7JVK - chains C and D of the 4 polymer chains in the assembly; structure by X-ray diffraction, 2.20 A resolution.

# Chain C (and D)
Name: L-ornithine N(5)-monooxygenase
From: Neosartorya fumigata
Notes: EC 1.14.13.196; chain D of this document is another copy of the same molecule, construct and numbering; everything in this record applies to it too
Reference sequence: E9QYP0 (SIDA_ASPFU); residues 1-501 here = UniProt positions 1-501
Chain sequence (501 residues; numbered 1 to 501; the number before each row is that of its first residue):
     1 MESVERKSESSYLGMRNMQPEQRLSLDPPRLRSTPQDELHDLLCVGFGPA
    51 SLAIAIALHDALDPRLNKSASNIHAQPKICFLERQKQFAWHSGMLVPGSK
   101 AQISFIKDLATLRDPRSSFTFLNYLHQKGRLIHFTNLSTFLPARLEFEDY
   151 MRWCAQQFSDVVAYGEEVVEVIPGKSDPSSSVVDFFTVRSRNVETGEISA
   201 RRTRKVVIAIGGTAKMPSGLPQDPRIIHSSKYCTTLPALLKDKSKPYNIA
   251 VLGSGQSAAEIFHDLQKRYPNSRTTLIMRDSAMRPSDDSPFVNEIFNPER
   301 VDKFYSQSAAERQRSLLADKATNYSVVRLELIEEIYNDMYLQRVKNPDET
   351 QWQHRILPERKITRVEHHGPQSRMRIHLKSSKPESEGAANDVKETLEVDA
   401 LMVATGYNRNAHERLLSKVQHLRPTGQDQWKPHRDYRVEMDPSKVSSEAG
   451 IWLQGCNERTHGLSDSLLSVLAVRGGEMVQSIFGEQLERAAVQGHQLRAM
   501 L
Disordered / not traced: 1-29, 177-180, 384-393, 490-501 (chain D: 1-29, 383-393, 489-501)
Construct notes: engineered mutation Ala-101 (Met in E9QYP0)
Metal / ion sites: Ca2+: Ser-138 (shared with Asp-288(D) of chain D)
Small-molecule neighbours: FAD (flavin-adenine dinucleotide): Val-45, Gly-46, Phe-47, Gly-48, Pro-49, Ala-50, Leu-82, Glu-83, Arg-84, Gln-85, Trp-90, His-91, Met-94, Arg-144, Glu-166, Glu-167, Val-168, Ala-209, Ile-210, Gly-211, Gly-212, Ser-257, Tyr-324, Gly-406, Tyr-407, Arg-409, Leu-415, Gly-455, Ser-466, Leu-467, Leu-468
Curated features (UniProtKB/Swiss-Prot):
  - binding site (FAD): Glu-83 to His-91, Gln-102, Val-168, Ser-466 to Leu-468
  - binding site (substrate): Lys-107, Asn-293 to Phe-296, Asn-323, Ser-469
  - binding site (NADP(+)): Ser-254 to Ser-257, Arg-279, Asn-323 to Ser-325
What the authors report for this chain:
  - mutagenesis - M101A: unchanged binding to L-Orn
  - mutagenesis - M101A: unchanged binding to NADPH
  - mutagenesis - M101A: unchanged catalytic activity on NADPH
  - mutagenesis - M101A (2-fold): decreased catalytic activity on hydrogen peroxide
  - mutagenesis - M101A: decreased catalytic activity on L-Orn
  - binding site for flavin-adenine dinucleotide: Tyr-324

# Interface between chain C and chain D
Pairs across the interface (48; chain C residue first):
  Arg-65(C) / Arg-65(D)
  Arg-65(C) / Leu-66(D)
  Arg-65(C) / Arg-116(D)  hydrogen bond (side chain-backbone)
  Ser-104(C) / Thr-135(D)
  Ile-106(C) / Thr-135(D)
  Thr-111(C) / Leu-131(D)
  Leu-112(C) / His-126(D)
  Leu-112(C) / Leu-131(D)  hydrophobic
  Arg-113(C) / His-126(D)  hydrogen bond (backbone-side chain)
  Pro-115(C) / Pro-115(D)
  Pro-115(C) / Leu-122(D)
  Pro-115(C) / Asn-123(D)
  Pro-115(C) / His-126(D)
  Pro-115(C) / Leu-131(D)  hydrophobic
  Arg-116(C) / Arg-116(D)
  Arg-116(C) / Asn-123(D)
  Leu-122(C) / Thr-111(D)
  Leu-122(C) / Pro-115(D)
  Asn-123(C) / Pro-115(D)
  Asn-123(C) / Arg-116(D)
  His-126(C) / Leu-112(D)
  His-126(C) / Arg-113(D)  hydrogen bond (side chain-backbone)
  His-126(C) / Pro-115(D)
  Leu-131(C) / Thr-111(D)
  Leu-131(C) / Leu-112(D)  hydrophobic
  Leu-131(C) / Pro-115(D)  hydrophobic
  Ile-132(C) / Lys-107(D)
  Ile-132(C) / Asn-297(D)
  Ile-132(C) / Pro-298(D)
  Ile-132(C) / Glu-299(D)
  Thr-135(C) / Ser-104(D)
  Thr-135(C) / Ile-106(D)
  Asn-136(C) / Pro-290(D)
  Asn-136(C) / Glu-294(D)
  Asn-136(C) / Asn-297(D)  hydrogen bond
  Ser-138(C) / Phe-140(D)
  Thr-139(C) / Phe-140(D)
  Phe-140(C) / Phe-105(D)  hydrophobic
  Phe-140(C) / Ser-138(D)
  Phe-140(C) / Thr-139(D)
  Phe-140(C) / Phe-140(D)  hydrophobic
  Pro-290(C) / Asn-136(D)
  Glu-294(C) / Asn-136(D)
  Asn-297(C) / Ile-132(D)
  Asn-297(C) / Asn-136(D)  hydrogen bond
  Pro-298(C) / Ile-132(D)
  Glu-299(C) / Ile-132(D)
  Glu-299(C) / His-133(D)  salt bridge
Interface residues without a listed pair, chain C (30 interface residues in all): Phe-105, Lys-107, Asp-114, Ser-117, Ser-118, His-133, Asn-293
Interface residues without a listed pair, chain D (31 interface residues in all): Asp-114, Ser-117, Ser-118, Asn-293

# Summary
Chain C and chain D form an interface of 30 and 31 residues respectively; the contacts include 5 hydrogen
bonds and 1 salt bridge. Polar pairs include Glu-299(C)/His-133(D), Arg-65(C)/Arg-116(D) and
Arg-113(C)/His-126(D). Chain C binds flavin-adenine dinucleotide. The paper reports a binding site for
flavin-adenine dinucleotide at Tyr-324(C); M101A of chain C reduces catalytic activity on hydrogen peroxide.
Both chains are L-ornithine N(5)-monooxygenase (Neosartorya fumigata). Entry 7JVK (Structure of the M101A
variant of the SidA ornithine hydroxylase with the FAD in the "out" ...) was determined by X-ray diffraction
(same publication as 7JVL).
